8C5M - chains A and B; structure by X-ray diffraction, 1.90 A resolution.

# Chain A
Protein: 2'-O-methyltransferase nsp16
Source organism: Severe acute respiratory syndrome coronavirus 2
Notes: EC 2.1.1.57
UniProt: P0DTD1 (R1AB_SARS2); residues 6799-7096 here = UniProt positions 6799-7096
Sequence (304 residues; each row starts with the number of its first residue):
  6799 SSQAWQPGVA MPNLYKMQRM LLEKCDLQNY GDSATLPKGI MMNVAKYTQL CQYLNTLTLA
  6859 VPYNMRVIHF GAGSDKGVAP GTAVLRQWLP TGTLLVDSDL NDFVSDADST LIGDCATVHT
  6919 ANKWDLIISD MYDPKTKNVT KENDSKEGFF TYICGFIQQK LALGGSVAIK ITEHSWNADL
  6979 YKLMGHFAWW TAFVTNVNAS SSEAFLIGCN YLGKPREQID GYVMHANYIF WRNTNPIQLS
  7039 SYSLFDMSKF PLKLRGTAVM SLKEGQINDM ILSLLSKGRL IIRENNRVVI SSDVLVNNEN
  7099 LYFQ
Unresolved in the structure: 7100-7102
Sequence notes: expression tag (7097-7102)
Curated features (UniProtKB/Swiss-Prot):
  - active site: Lys6844, Asp6928, Lys6968, Glu7001
  - mutagenesis: Asp6928 (D6928A: Complete loss of virus replication in human respiratory cells), Lys6968 (K6968A: Complete loss of virus replication in human respiratory cells)
Ligand contacts: 5'-deoxy-5'-methylthioadenosine (MTA): Gly6869, Gly6871, Asp6897, Leu6898, Asn6899, Gly6911, Asp6912, Cys6913, Asp6928, Met6929, Tyr6930, Phe6947
What the authors report for this chain:
  - binding site for 5'-deoxy-5'-methylthioadenosine: Asp6897, Asp6912, Cys6913, Tyr6930

# Chain B
Protein: Non-structural protein 10
Source organism: Severe acute respiratory syndrome coronavirus 2
UniProt: P0DTD1 (R1AB_SARS2); residue numbers follow UniProt; this construct covers 4254-4392
Sequence (140 residues; row label = number of the first residue in the row):
  4253 GAGNATEVPA NSTVLSFCAF AVDAAKAYKD YLASGGQPIT NCVKMLCTHT GTGQAITVTP
  4313 EANMDQESFG GASCCLYCRC HIDHPNPKGF CDLKGKYVQI PTTCANDPVG FTLKNTVCTV
  4373 CGMWKGYGCS CDQLREPMLQ
Unresolved in the structure: 4253-4270, 4386-4392
Sequence notes: expression tag (4253)
Curated features (UniProtKB/Swiss-Prot):
  - binding site (Zn(2+)): Cys4327, Cys4330, His4336, Cys4343, Cys4370, Cys4373, Cys4381, Cys4383
  - site: Gln4392 (Cleavage)
Bound ions: Zn2+ site 1: Cys4327, Cys4330, His4336, Cys4343; Zn2+ site 2: Cys4370, Cys4373, Cys4381, Cys4383

# Interface between chain A and chain B
Pairs across the interface - 44 pairs, chain A then chain B:
  Lys6836(A) with Lys4296(B), hydrogen bond (backbone-side chain)
  Gly6837(A) with Lys4296(B)
  Ile6838(A) with Lys4296(B); Met4297(B); Leu4298(B), hydrophobic
  Met6839(A) with Asn4293(B); Cys4294(B)
  Val6842(A) with Val4295(B), hydrophobic; Lys4296(B)
  Thr6846(A) with Leu4298(B)
  Lys6874(A) with Asn4293(B)
  Val6876(A) with Asn4293(B); Val4295(B), hydrophobic; Ser4325(B); Arg4331(B)
  Pro6878(A) with Val4295(B), hydrophobic
  Ala6881(A) with Val4295(B), hydrophobic; Met4297(B); Tyr4349(B), hydrogen bond (backbone-side chain)
  Val6882(A) with Met4297(B)
  Arg6884(A) with Gly4347(B), hydrogen bond (side chain-backbone); Tyr4349(B)
  Gln6885(A) with Met4297(B); Leu4298(B), hydrogen bond (side chain-backbone); Pro4312(B); Tyr4349(B), hydrogen bond (backbone-side chain)
  Thr6889(A) with Val4310(B)
  Asp6900(A) with His4333(B)
  Val6902(A) with Cys4330(B); His4333(B)
  Ser6903(A) with Ala4324(B); Lys4346(B), hydrogen bond (backbone-side chain)
  Asp6904(A) with Gly4322(B); Gly4323(B), hydrogen bond (side chain-backbone); Ala4324(B), hydrogen bond (side chain-backbone); Lys4346(B); Gly4347(B), hydrogen bond (side chain-backbone); Lys4348(B)
  Ala6905(A) with Lys4346(B)
  Leu7042(A) with Leu4298(B), hydrophobic
  Met7045(A) with Leu4298(B); Cys4299(B); Thr4300(B)
  Ser7046(A) with Thr4300(B)
Also at the interface, not in a pair above, chain A (24 interface residues in all): Pro6835, Ala6843
Also at the interface, not in a pair above, chain B (23 interface residues in all): Thr4311, Leu4345

# In short
24 residues of chain A and 23 residues of chain B are in contact; the contacts include 9 hydrogen bonds. Among
the polar pairs are Lys6836(A)-Lys4296(B), Ala6881(A)-Tyr4349(B) and Arg6884(A)-Gly4347(B). Chain A binds
5'-deoxy-5'-methylthioadenosine. From the paper: a binding site for 5'-deoxy-5'-methylthioadenosine at
Asp6897(A), Asp6912(A) and Cys6913(A) among others.
Chain A is 2'-O-methyltransferase nsp16 and chain B is Non-structural protein 10, both from Severe acute
respiratory syndrome coronavirus 2; the structure, SARS-CoV-2 nsp10-16 methyltransferase in complex with MTA,
was determined by X-ray diffraction (same publication as 8BSD, 8BZV, 8OSX, 8OT0, 8OTO, 8OTR and 8 further
entries).
